Entry 7AFN (electron microscopy, 3.86 A resolution); this record covers chains 1 and N of the 9 polymer chains in the assembly.

Chain 1:
Molecule: 16SrRNA (head domain of the 30S ribosome)
Source organism: Escherichia coli
Sequence (1541 nucleotides; row label = number of the first residue in the row):
     1 AAAUUGAAGA GUUUGAUCAU GGCUCAGAUU GAACGCUGGC GGCAGGCCUA ACACAUGCAA
    61 GUCGAACGGU AACAGGAAGA AGCUUGCUUC UUUGCUGACG AGUGGCGGAC GGGUGAGUAA
   121 UGUCUGGGAA ACUGCCUGAU GGAGGGGGAU AACUACUGGA AACGGUAGCU AAUACCGCAU
   181 AACGUCGCAA GACCAAAGAG GGGGACCUUC GGGCCUCUUG CCAUCGGAUG UGCCCAGAUG
   241 GGAUUAGCUA GUAGGUGGGG UAACGGCUCA CCUAGGCGAC GAUCCCUAGC UGGUCUGAGA
   301 GGAUGACCAG CCACACUGGA ACUGAGACAC GGUCCAGACU CCUACGGGAG GCAGCAGUGG
   361 GGAAUAUUGC ACAAUGGGCG CAAGCCUGAU GCAGCCAUGC CGCGUGUAUG AAGAAGGCCU
   421 UCGGGUUGUA AAGUACUUUC AGCGGGGAGG AAGGGAGUAA AGUUAAUACC UUUGCUCAUU
   481 GACGUUACCC GCAGAAGAAG CACCGGCUAA CUCCGUGCCA GCAGCCXCGG UAAUACGGAG
   541 GGUGCAAGCG UUAAUCGGAA UUACUGGGCG UAAAGCGCAC GCAGGCGGUU UGUUAAGUCA
   601 GAUGUGAAAU CCCCGGGCUC AACCUGGGAA CUGCAUCUGA UACUGGCAAG CUUGAGUCUC
   661 GUAGAGGGGG GUAGAAUUCC AGGUGUAGCG GUGAAAUGCG UAGAGAUCUG GAGGAAUACC
   721 GGUGGCGAAG GCGGCCCCCU GGACGAAGAC UGACGCUCAG GUGCGAAAGC GUGGGGAGCA
   781 AACAGGAUUA GAUACCCUGG UAGUCCACGC CGUAAACGAU GUCGACUUGG AGGUUGUGCC
   841 CUUGAGGCGU GGCUUCCGGA GCUAACGCGU UAAGUCGACC GCCUGGGGAG UACGGCCGCA
   901 AGGUUAAAAC UCAAAUGAAU UGACGGGGGC CCGCACAAGC GGUGGAGCAU GUGGUUUAAU
   961 UCGAUGXAAC GCGAAGAACC UUACCUGGUC UUGACAUCCA CGGAAGUUUU CAGAGAUGAG
  1021 AAUGUGCCUU CGGGAACCGU GAGACAGGUG CUGCAUGGCU GUCGUCAGCU CGUGUUGUGA
  1081 AAUGUUGGGU UAAGUCCCGC AACGAGCGCA ACCCUUAUCC UUUGUUGCCA GCGGUCCGGC
  1141 CGGGAACUCA AAGGAGACUG CCAGUGAUAA ACUGGAGGAA GGUGGGGAUG ACGUCAAGUC
  1201 AUCAUGGCCC UUACGACCAG GGCUACACAC GUGCUACAAU GGCGCAUACA AAGAGAAGCG
  1261 ACCUCGCGAG AGCAAGCGGA CCUCAUAAAG UGCGUCGUAG UCCGGAUUGG AGUCUGCAAC
  1321 UCGACUCCAU GAAGUCGGAA UCGCUAGUAA UCGUGGAUCA GAAUGCCACG GUGAAUACGU
  1381 UCCCGGCCUU GUACACACCG CCCGUXACAC CAUGGGAGUG GGUUGCAAAA GAAGUAGGUA
  1441 GCUUAACCUU CGGGAGGGCG CUUACCACUU UGUGAUUCAU GACUGGGGUG AAGUCGUAAC
  1501 AAGGUAACCG UAGGGGAACC UGCGGUUGGA UCACCUCCUU A
Not modelled in the structure: 1-930, 1387-1541
Modified / non-standard residues: PSU (pseudouridine-5'-monophosphate) at position 516, G7M (N7-methyl-guanosine-5'-monophosphate) at position 527, 2MG (2N-methylguanosine-5'-monophosphate) at position 966, 5MC (5-methylcytidine-5'-monophosphate) at position 967, 2MG (2N-methylguanosine-5'-monophosphate) at position 1207, 4OC (4n,o2'-methylcytidine-5'-monophosphate) at position 1401, 5MC (5-methylcytidine-5'-monophosphate) at position 1406, UR3 (3-methyluridine-5'-monophoshate) at position 1497, 2MG (2N-methylguanosine-5'-monophosphate) at position 1515, MA6 (6N-dimethyladenosine-5'-monophoshate) at position 1517, MA6 (6N-dimethyladenosine-5'-monophoshate) at position 1518
Bound ions: Mg2+ site 1: G963, A964, U1199; Mg2+ site 2: C1054, A1196; Mg2+ site 3: G1220, G1221; Mg2+ site 4 near U1224 (its only coordinating residue here); Mg2+ site 5 near A1238 (its only coordinating residue here); Mg2+ site 6 near G1242 (its only coordinating residue here); Mg2+ site 7: G1365, C1366; Mg2+ site 8 near G1370 (its only coordinating residue here)

Chain N:
Protein: 30S ribosomal protein S14
Source organism: Escherichia coli
UniProt: C3SR07 (C3SR07_ECOLX); residue numbers follow UniProt; this construct covers 1-101
Sequence (101 residues; each row starts with the number of its first residue):
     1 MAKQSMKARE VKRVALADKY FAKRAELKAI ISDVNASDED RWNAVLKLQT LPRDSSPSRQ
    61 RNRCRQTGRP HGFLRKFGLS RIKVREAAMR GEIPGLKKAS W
Not modelled in the structure: 1

Chain 1 / chain N interface:
Residue-residue contacts (73):
  G973(1) - Arg81(N)  phosphate contact
  A974(1) - His71(N)  hydrogen bond to the sugar
  A974(1) - Arg81(N)  salt bridge to the phosphate
  A975(1) - Gly72(N)  sugar contact
  G976(1) - His71(N)  salt bridge to the phosphate
  G976(1) - Gly72(N)  hydrogen bond to the phosphate
  A977(1) - Arg61(N)  salt bridge to the phosphate
  A977(1) - His71(N)  phosphate contact
  C979(1) - Arg53(N)  sugar contact
  C979(1) - Ser58(N)  hydrogen bond to the base
  C979(1) - Arg59(N)  hydrogen bond to the base
  C980(1) - Arg13(N)  hydrogen bond to the sugar
  C980(1) - Ser58(N)  base contact
  C980(1) - Arg59(N)  hydrogen bond to the sugar
  C980(1) - Gln60(N)  base contact
  U981(1) - Arg9(N)  salt bridge to the phosphate
  U981(1) - Arg13(N)  salt bridge to the phosphate
  U981(1) - Arg61(N)  hydrogen bond to the sugar
  U981(1) - Pro70(N)  phosphate contact
  U982(1) - Met6(N)  sugar contact
  U982(1) - Arg63(N)  salt bridge to the phosphate
  U982(1) - Pro70(N)  phosphate contact
  A983(1) - Met6(N)  phosphate contact
  A983(1) - Arg9(N)  salt bridge to the phosphate
  A994(1) - Ser5(N)  base contact
  C995(1) - Ala8(N)  sugar contact
  G1047(1) - Gln4(N)  phosphate contact
  G1048(1) - Lys3(N)  phosphate contact
  G1048(1) - Gln4(N)  hydrogen bond to the phosphate
  U1049(1) - Ala2(N)  base contact
  U1049(1) - Lys3(N)  sugar contact
  C1059(1) - Arg85(N)  hydrogen bond to the phosphate
  U1060(1) - Arg85(N)  salt bridge to the phosphate
  C1114(1) - Ser100(N)  hydrogen bond to the sugar
  C1114(1) - Trp101(N)  base contact
  U1115(1) - Trp101(N)  sugar contact
  G1186(1) - Trp101(N)  hydrogen bond to the base
  G1187(1) - Ser100(N)  hydrogen bond to the base
  G1187(1) - Trp101(N)  sugar contact
  A1188(1) - Lys98(N)  sugar contact
  U1202(1) - Thr67(N)  hydrogen bond to the sugar
  U1202(1) - Arg69(N)  sugar contact
  U1202(1) - Ile82(N)  base contact
  U1202(1) - Lys83(N)  hydrogen bond to the base
  C1203(1) - Ala2(N)  phosphate contact
  C1203(1) - Thr67(N)  sugar contact
  C1203(1) - Lys83(N)  hydrogen bond to the sugar
  A1216(1) - Lys3(N)  salt bridge to the phosphate
  A1216(1) - Ser5(N)  hydrogen bond to the phosphate
  C1217(1) - Arg9(N)  salt bridge to the phosphate
  C1218(1) - Lys12(N)  salt bridge to the phosphate
  A1219(1) - Arg53(N)  salt bridge to the phosphate
  G1220(1) - Arg53(N)  salt bridge to the phosphate
  A1257(1) - Phe21(N)  stacking on the base
  G1316(1) - Ser56(N)  hydrogen bond to the phosphate
  G1316(1) - Ser58(N)  sugar contact
  C1317(1) - Arg24(N)  salt bridge to the phosphate
  C1317(1) - Lys28(N)  salt bridge to the phosphate
  C1317(1) - Leu48(N)  sugar contact
  C1317(1) - Gln49(N)  sugar contact
  C1317(1) - Arg53(N)  base contact
  C1317(1) - Ser56(N)  hydrogen bond to the phosphate
  C1317(1) - Pro57(N)  phosphate contact
  A1318(1) - Ser58(N)  base contact
  U1358(1) - Phe73(N)  sugar contact
  U1358(1) - Arg75(N)  hydrogen bond to the phosphate
  C1359(1) - Asn62(N)  phosphate contact
  C1359(1) - Phe73(N)  phosphate contact
  C1359(1) - Arg75(N)  salt bridge to the phosphate
  A1360(1) - Ser58(N)  hydrogen bond to the base
  A1360(1) - Arg75(N)  salt bridge to the phosphate
  A1368(1) - Trp101(N)  phosphate contact
  C1369(1) - Trp101(N)  hydrogen bond to the phosphate
Interface residues without a listed pair, chain 1 (42 interface residues in all): U1008, C1113, U1189, G1215
Interface residues without a listed pair, chain N (42 interface residues in all): Asp18, Lys23, Val45, Asp54, Leu74

Summary:
The chain 1/chain N interface involves 42 residues from each chain; the contacts include 21 hydrogen bonds, 17
salt bridges and 1 aromatic stacking contact. Polar pairs include C979(1)-Ser58(N), C979(1)-Arg59(N) and
G1186(1)-Trp101(N). The Mg2+ site 1 is built by G963(1), A964(1) and U1199(1).
Here chain 1 is 16SrRNA (head domain of the 30S ribosome) and chain N is 30S ribosomal protein S14, both from
Escherichia coli. Entry 7AFN (Bacterial 30S ribosomal subunit assembly complex state B (head domain)) was
determined by electron microscopy (same publication as 7AF3, 7AF5, 7AF8, 7AFA, 7AFD, 7AFH and 17 further
entries).
